PDB entry 4O9L | X-ray diffraction, 1.94 A resolution | chain A

# Chain A
Name: mitochondrial antiviral signaling protein (MAVS)
From: Equus caballus
Notes: fragment: card domain
UniProtKB: F6QPU3 (F6QPU3_HORSE); residue numbers follow UniProt; this construct covers 1-94
Sequence (97 residues; row label = number of the first residue in the row; numbers below 1 keep their minus sign (Gly-2 is residue -2)):
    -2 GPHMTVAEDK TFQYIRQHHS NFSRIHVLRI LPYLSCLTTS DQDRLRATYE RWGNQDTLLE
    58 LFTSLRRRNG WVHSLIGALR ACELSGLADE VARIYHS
Disordered / not traced: -2
Differences from the reference sequence: expression tag (-2 to 0); engineered mutation Arg26 (Glu in F6QPU3)
From the paper describing this entry:
  - mutagenesis - Y30A, R64A, R65A: abolished signaling
  - mutagenesis - Y30A: abolished signaling (MAVS activity)
  - mutagenesis - Y30F, Y30H: unchanged signaling (MAVS activity)

# Overview
From the paper: Y30A, R64A and R65A abolish signaling; Y30A abolishes signaling (MAVS activity).
Chain A is mitochondrial antiviral signaling protein (MAVS) (Equus caballus); the structure, crystal structure
of horse MAVS card domain mutant E26R, was determined by X-ray diffraction, deposited together with 4O9F.
